PDB entry 2HR1 | X-ray diffraction, 1.96 A resolution | chains D and A of the 3 polymer chains in the assembly

# Chain D
Molecule: 13-nt DNA strand
Sequence (13 nucleotides; row label = number of the first residue in the row):
   421 TGATAGCGCT ATC

# Chain A
Protein: Modification methylase HhaI
From: Haemophilus parahaemolyticus
Notes: EC 2.1.1.73
UniProtKB: P05102 (MTH1_HAEPH); residue numbers follow UniProt; this construct covers 1-327
Chain sequence (327 residues; row label = number of the first residue in the row):
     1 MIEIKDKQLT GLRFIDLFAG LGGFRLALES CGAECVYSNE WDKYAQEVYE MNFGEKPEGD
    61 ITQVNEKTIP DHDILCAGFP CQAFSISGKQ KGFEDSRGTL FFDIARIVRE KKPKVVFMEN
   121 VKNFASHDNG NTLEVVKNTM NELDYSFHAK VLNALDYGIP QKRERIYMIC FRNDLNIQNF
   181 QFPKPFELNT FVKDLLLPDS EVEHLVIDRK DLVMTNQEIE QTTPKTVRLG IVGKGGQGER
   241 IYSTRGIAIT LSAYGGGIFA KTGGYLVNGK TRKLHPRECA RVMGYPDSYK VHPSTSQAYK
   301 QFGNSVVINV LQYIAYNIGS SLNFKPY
Curated features (UniProtKB/Swiss-Prot):
  - active site: Cys81
  - mutagenesis: Cys81 (C81G: Cells die, loss of methyltransferase activity, binds DNA about 3-fold more tightly ...), Gln237 (Q237X: Decrease in enzyme activity due to 98%-99% loss of DNA-binding activity. No change in substrate specificity)
Ligand contacts: S-adenosylhomocysteine (SAH): Phe18, Ala19, Gly20, Leu21, Gly22, Gly23, Phe24, Asn39, Glu40, Trp41, Asp42, Asp60, Ile61, Thr62, Gly78, Phe79, Pro80, Leu100, Tyr285, Asn304, Ser305, Val306

# Chain D / chain A interface
Residue-residue contacts (46):
  DT424(D) - Arg228(A)  sugar contact
  DA425(D) - Lys162(A)  hydrogen bond to the phosphate
  DA425(D) - Thr226(A)  hydrogen bond to the phosphate
  DA425(D) - Arg228(A)  salt bridge to the phosphate
  DA425(D) - Arg240(A)  base contact
  DA425(D) - Tyr242(A)  hydrogen bond to the phosphate
  DG426(D) - Ser85(A)  phosphate contact
  DG426(D) - Ile86(A)  hydrogen bond to the base
  DG426(D) - Ser87(A)  base contact
  DG426(D) - Lys162(A)  salt bridge to the phosphate
  DG426(D) - Gln237(A)  base contact
  DG426(D) - Arg240(A)  hydrogen bond to the base
  DG426(D) - Ile249(A)  phosphate contact
  DG426(D) - Thr250(A)  hydrogen bond to the phosphate
  DC427(D) - Gly78(A)  base contact
  DC427(D) - Phe79(A)  hydrogen bond to the base
  DC427(D) - Cys81(A)  base contact
  DC427(D) - Ser85(A)  hydrogen bond to the phosphate
  DC427(D) - Glu119(A)  hydrogen bond to the base
  DC427(D) - Val121(A)  phosphate contact
  DC427(D) - Arg163(A)  hydrogen bond to the base
  DC427(D) - Arg165(A)  salt bridge to the phosphate
  DC427(D) - Thr250(A)  phosphate contact
  DC427(D) - Ser252(A)  phosphate contact
  DC427(D) - Ala253(A)  hydrogen bond to the phosphate
  DC427(D) - Gly303(A)  sugar contact
  DC427(D) - Asn304(A)  sugar contact
  DC427(D) - Ser305(A)  base contact
  DG428(D) - Gln82(A)  phosphate contact
  DG428(D) - Ser85(A)  sugar contact
  DG428(D) - Ser87(A)  hydrogen bond to the sugar
  DG428(D) - Gly88(A)  hydrogen bond to the sugar
  DG428(D) - Gln237(A)  base contact
  DG428(D) - Ser252(A)  phosphate contact
  DG428(D) - Ala253(A)  hydrogen bond to the phosphate
  DG428(D) - Tyr254(A)  hydrogen bond to the phosphate
  DG428(D) - Gly255(A)  base contact
  DG428(D) - Gly256(A)  hydrogen bond to the base
  DC429(D) - Gln82(A)  phosphate contact
  DC429(D) - Lys89(A)  phosphate contact
  DC429(D) - Arg97(A)  salt bridge to the phosphate
  DC429(D) - Tyr254(A)  hydrogen bond to the base
  DC429(D) - Gly255(A)  base contact
  DC429(D) - Gly256(A)  base contact
  DT430(D) - Lys89(A)  salt bridge to the phosphate
  DT430(D) - Tyr254(A)  base contact
Interface residues without a listed pair, chain A (32 interface residues in all): Pro80, Asn120

# In short
7 residues of chain D and 32 residues of chain A are in contact; the contacts include 17 hydrogen bonds and 5
salt bridges. Polar pairs include DG426(D)-Ile86(A), DG426(D)-Arg240(A) and DC427(D)-Phe79(A). Chain A binds
S-adenosylhomocysteine.
Here chain D is a 13-nt DNA strand and chain A is Modification methylase HhaI (Haemophilus parahaemolyticus).
Entry 2HR1 (Ternary structure of WT M.HhaI C5-Cytosine DNA methyltransferase with unmodified DNA and AdoHcy)
was determined by X-ray diffraction (same publication as 2Z6Q).
